PDB entry 7USQ | X-ray diffraction, 2.71 A resolution | chains A and D of the 6 polymer chains in the assembly

== Chain A ==
Protein: Caspase-3 subunit p17
Source organism: Homo sapiens
Notes: EC 3.4.22.56
UniProt: P42574 (CASP3_HUMAN); residues 29-175 here = UniProt positions 29-175
Sequence (147 residues; row label = number of the first residue in the row):
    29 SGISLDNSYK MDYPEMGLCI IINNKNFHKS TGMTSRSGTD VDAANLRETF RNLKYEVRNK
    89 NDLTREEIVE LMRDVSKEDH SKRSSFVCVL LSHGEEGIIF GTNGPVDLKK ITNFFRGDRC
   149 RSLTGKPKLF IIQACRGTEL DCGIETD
Disordered / not traced: 29-33, 175
Curated features (UniProtKB/Swiss-Prot):
  - active site: His121, Cys163
  - modified residue: Cys163 (S-nitrosocysteine)

== Chain D ==
Protein: Caspase-3 subunit p12
Source organism: Homo sapiens
UniProt: P42574 (CASP3_HUMAN); residues 176-277 here = UniProt positions 176-277
Sequence (102 residues; row label = number of the first residue in the row):
   176 SGVDDDMACH KIPVEADFLY AYSTAPGYYS WRNSKDGSWF IQSLCAMLKQ YADKLEFMHI
   236 LTRVNRKVAT EFESFSFDAT FHAKKQIPCI VSMLTKELYF YH
Disordered / not traced: 176-183, 277
Curated features (UniProtKB/Swiss-Prot):
  - modified residue: Arg207 (Microbial infection: ADP-riboxanated arginine)

== Interface between chain A and chain D ==
Pairs across the interface (14):
  Asp34(A) - Arg241(D)  salt bridge
  Asn35(A) - Arg238(D)  hydrogen bond
  Asn35(A) - Arg241(D)  hydrogen bond
  Arg144(A) - Tyr203(D)
  Asp169(A) - Pro188(D)
  Asp169(A) - Val189(D)  hydrogen bond (side chain-backbone)
  Asp169(A) - Glu190(D)  hydrogen bond (side chain-backbone)
  Cys170(A) - Lys186(D)  hydrogen bond (backbone-side chain)
  Gly171(A) - Ile187(D)
  Gly171(A) - Val189(D)
  Ile172(A) - Lys186(D)
  Ile172(A) - Ile187(D)  hydrogen bond (backbone-backbone)
  Glu173(A) - His185(D)
  Thr174(A) - His185(D)  hydrogen bond (side chain-backbone)

== Summary ==
Chain A and chain D each contribute 9 residues to their interface, with 7 hydrogen bonds and 1 salt bridge.
Polar pairs include Asp34(A)-Arg241(D), Asn35(A)-Arg238(D) and Asn35(A)-Arg241(D). UniProt lists active-site
residues His121(A) and Cys163(A) on chain A.
Chain A is Caspase-3 subunit p17 and chain D is Caspase-3 subunit p12, both from Homo sapiens; the structure,
Crystal Structure of Caspase-3 with Peptide Inhibitor AcDVPD-CHO, was determined by X-ray diffraction (same
publication as 7RNA, 7RNG, 7USO and 7USP).
